Entry 4EKP (X-ray diffraction, 1.64 A resolution); this record covers chain A.

# Chain A
Name: Lysozyme
Organism: Enterobacteria phage T4
Notes: EC 3.2.1.17
Reference sequence: P00720 (LYS_BPT4); residues 1-164 here = UniProt positions 1-164
Amino-acid sequence (187 residues; each row starts with the number of its first residue; numbers below 1 keep their minus sign (Met-22 is residue -22)):
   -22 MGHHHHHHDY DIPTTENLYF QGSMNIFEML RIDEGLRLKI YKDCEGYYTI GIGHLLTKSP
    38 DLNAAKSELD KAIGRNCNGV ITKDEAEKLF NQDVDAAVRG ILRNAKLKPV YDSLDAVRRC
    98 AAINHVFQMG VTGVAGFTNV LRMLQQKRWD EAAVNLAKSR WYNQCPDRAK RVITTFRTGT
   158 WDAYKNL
Disordered / not traced: -22 to -11
Construct notes: expression tag (-22 to 0); engineered mutation Cys21 (Thr in P00720), Asp38 (Ser in P00720), Ala99 (Leu in P00720), His102 (Met in P00720), Val108 (Glu in P00720), Val117 (Ser in P00720), Cys142 (Thr in P00720), Asp144 (Asn in P00720)
UniProt features mapped onto this chain:
  - active site (Proton donor/acceptor): Glu11, Asp20
  - binding site (substrate): Leu32, Phe104, Asn132
Disulfide bonds: Cys21-Cys142
Glycans and other covalent adducts: beta-mercaptoethanol (BME) linked to Cys97
Small-molecule neighbours: nitrobenzene (NBZ): Ile78, Leu84, Val87, Tyr88, Leu91, Ala99, His102, Val103, Val111, Leu118, Leu121, Phe153
Reported in the primary citation:
  - contacts within the chain: His102-Met106 (hydrogen bond)
  - binding site for nitrobenzene: His102
  - mutagenesis - A99L: decreased catalytic activity
  - mutagenesis - A99L (5.6 kcal/mol): increased stability
  - mutagenesis - M106A (1.8-fold), M106D (2.1-fold), L118Q (3.3-fold): increased catalytic activity
  - mutagenesis - M106A (0.1 kcal/mol), M106D (0.5 kcal/mol), L118Q (0.7 kcal/mol): decreased stability
  - mutagenesis - V103N, L121Q: abolished expression

# Overview
Chain A binds nitrobenzene. Curated annotation (UniProt) lists active-site residues Glu11 and Asp20 and 3
substrate-binding residues. The paper reports a binding site for nitrobenzene at His102; M106A, M106D and
L118Q increase catalytic activity; 6 substitutions were tested in all.
Chain A is Lysozyme (Enterobacteria phage T4); the structure, T4 Lysozyme L99A/M102H with Nitrobenzene Bound,
was determined by X-ray diffraction, deposited together with 4E97, 4EKQ, 4EKR and 4EKS.
